Entry 7Q5E (X-ray diffraction, 1.67 A resolution); this record covers chains A and B.

== Chain A (and B) ==
Protein: 3C-like proteinase
Source organism: Severe acute respiratory syndrome coronavirus 2
Notes: EC 3.4.22.69; chain B of this document is another copy of the same molecule, construct and numbering; everything in this record applies to it too
Reference sequence: P0DTD1 (R1AB_SARS2); residues 1-306 here correspond to UniProt positions 3264-3569 (UniProt number = residue number + 3263)
Amino-acid sequence (306 residues; each row starts with the number of its first residue):
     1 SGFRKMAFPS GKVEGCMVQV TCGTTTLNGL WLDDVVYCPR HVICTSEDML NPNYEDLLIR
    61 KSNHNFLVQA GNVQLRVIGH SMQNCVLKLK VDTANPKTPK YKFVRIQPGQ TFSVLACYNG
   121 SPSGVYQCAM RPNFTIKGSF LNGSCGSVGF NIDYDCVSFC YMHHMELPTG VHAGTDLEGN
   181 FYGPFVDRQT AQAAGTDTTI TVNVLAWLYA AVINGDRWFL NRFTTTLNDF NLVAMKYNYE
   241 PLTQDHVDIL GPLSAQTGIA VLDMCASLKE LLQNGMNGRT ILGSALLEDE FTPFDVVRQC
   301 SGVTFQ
Covalent attachments: compound 90I linked to Cys-145
Small-molecule neighbours: 90I (benzyl (S)-2-(((S)-3,4-dioxo-1-((S)-2-oxopyrrolidin-3-yl)-4-(phenethylamino)butan-2-yl)carbamoyl)pyrrolidine-1-carboxylate): Thr-25, Thr-26, Leu-27, His-41, Val-42, Met-49, Phe-140, Leu-141, Asn-142, Gly-143, Ser-144, His-163, His-164, Met-165, Glu-166, Leu-167, Pro-168, His-172, Asp-187, Arg-188, Gln-189, Thr-190, Ala-191, Gln-192
UniProt features mapped onto this chain:
  - active site: His-41 (For 3CL-PRO activity), Cys-145 (Nucleophile)
  - site: Gln-306 (Cleavage)
  - cross-link (Glycyl lysine isopeptide (Lys-Gly)): Lys-5 (interchain with G-Cter in ubiquitin), Lys-90 (interchain with G-Cter in ubiquitin)

== Interface between chain A and chain B ==
Pairs across the interface (81):
  Ser-1(A) / Gly-138(B)
  Ser-1(A) / Ser-139(B)
  Ser-1(A) / Phe-140(B)  hydrogen bond (backbone-backbone)
  Ser-1(A) / Glu-166(B)  hydrogen bond (backbone-side chain)
  Ser-1(A) / Gly-170(B)
  Ser-1(A) / His-172(B)  hydrogen bond (backbone-side chain)
  Gly-2(A) / Gly-138(B)
  Gly-2(A) / Ser-139(B)
  Arg-4(A) / Gln-127(B)  hydrogen bond (side chain-backbone)
  Arg-4(A) / Cys-128(B)
  Arg-4(A) / Lys-137(B)  hydrogen bond (side chain-backbone)
  Arg-4(A) / Glu-290(B)  salt bridge
  Lys-5(A) / Arg-4(B)
  Lys-5(A) / Tyr-126(B)
  Met-6(A) / Gly-124(B)
  Met-6(A) / Val-125(B)
  Met-6(A) / Tyr-126(B)  hydrophobic
  Met-6(A) / Ser-139(B)
  Ala-7(A) / Gly-124(B)
  Ala-7(A) / Val-125(B)  hydrogen bond (backbone-backbone)
  Phe-8(A) / Val-125(B)
  Pro-9(A) / Ser-10(B)
  Pro-9(A) / Glu-14(B)
  Pro-9(A) / Pro-122(B)  hydrophobic
  Pro-9(A) / Ser-123(B)
  Pro-9(A) / Gly-124(B)
  Ser-10(A) / Pro-9(B)
  Ser-10(A) / Ser-10(B)  hydrogen bond (backbone-side chain)
  Ser-10(A) / Glu-14(B)  hydrogen bond (backbone-side chain)
  Gly-11(A) / Gly-11(B)
  Gly-11(A) / Glu-14(B)  hydrogen bond (backbone-side chain)
  Glu-14(A) / Pro-9(B)
  Glu-14(A) / Ser-10(B)  hydrogen bond (side chain-backbone)
  Glu-14(A) / Gly-11(B)  hydrogen bond (side chain-backbone)
  Tyr-118(A) / Gly-302(B)
  Tyr-118(A) / Thr-304(B)
  Ser-121(A) / Thr-304(B)  hydrogen bond (backbone-side chain)
  Pro-122(A) / Pro-9(B)  hydrophobic
  Pro-122(A) / Thr-304(B)
  Pro-122(A) / Phe-305(B)  hydrogen bond (backbone-backbone)
  Ser-123(A) / Pro-9(B)
  Ser-123(A) / Arg-298(B)  hydrogen bond (backbone-side chain)
  Ser-123(A) / Val-303(B)  hydrogen bond (side chain-backbone)
  Ser-123(A) / Phe-305(B)
  Gly-124(A) / Met-6(B)
  Gly-124(A) / Ala-7(B)
  Val-125(A) / Met-6(B)
  Val-125(A) / Ala-7(B)  hydrogen bond (backbone-backbone)
  Val-125(A) / Phe-8(B)
  Val-125(A) / Val-125(B)  hydrophobic
  Tyr-126(A) / Arg-4(B)
  Tyr-126(A) / Lys-5(B)
  Tyr-126(A) / Met-6(B)  hydrophobic
  Gln-127(A) / Arg-4(B)  hydrogen bond (backbone-side chain)
  Cys-128(A) / Arg-4(B)
  Lys-137(A) / Arg-4(B)  hydrogen bond (backbone-side chain)
  Gly-138(A) / Ser-1(B)
  Gly-138(A) / Gly-2(B)
  Ser-139(A) / Ser-1(B)
  Ser-139(A) / Gly-2(B)  hydrogen bond (side chain-backbone)
  Ser-139(A) / Met-6(B)
  Ser-139(A) / Gln-299(B)  hydrogen bond
  Phe-140(A) / Ser-1(B)  hydrogen bond (backbone-backbone)
  Leu-141(A) / Gln-299(B)
  Leu-141(A) / Cys-300(B)
  Leu-141(A) / Ser-301(B)
  Leu-141(A) / Gly-302(B)
  Glu-166(A) / Ser-1(B)  hydrogen bond (side chain-backbone)
  Gly-170(A) / Ser-1(B)
  His-172(A) / Ser-1(B)  hydrogen bond (side chain-backbone)
  Gly-283(A) / Leu-286(B)
  Ala-285(A) / Ala-285(B)  hydrophobic
  Ala-285(A) / Leu-286(B)  hydrophobic
  Leu-286(A) / Gly-283(B)
  Leu-286(A) / Ala-285(B)
  Glu-290(A) / Arg-4(B)  salt bridge
  Arg-298(A) / Ser-123(B)  hydrogen bond (side chain-backbone)
  Arg-298(A) / Gly-124(B)
  Gln-299(A) / Ser-139(B)  hydrogen bond
  Gln-299(A) / Leu-141(B)
  Ser-301(A) / Leu-141(B)
Also at the interface, not in a pair above, chain A (41 interface residues in all): Phe-3, Lys-12, Leu-115, Thr-280, Ser-284, Cys-300
Also at the interface, not in a pair above, chain B (42 interface residues in all): Phe-3, Leu-115, Thr-280, Ser-284

== Summary ==
41 residues of chain A and 42 residues of chain B are in contact; the contacts include 25 hydrogen bonds and 2
salt bridges. Among the polar pairs are Arg-4(A)/Glu-290(B), Ser-1(A)/Glu-166(B) and Ser-1(A)/His-172(B).
Compound 90I is covalently linked to Cys-145(A).
Both chains are 3C-like proteinase (Severe acute respiratory syndrome coronavirus 2). Entry 7Q5E (Crystal
structure of F2F-2020209-00X bound to the main protease (3CLpro/Mpro) of SARS-CoV-2) was determined by X-ray
diffraction, deposited together with 7Q5F.
